PDB entry 9DUS | electron microscopy, 3.12 A resolution | chains A and C of the 5 polymer chains in the assembly

# Chain A
Protein: RNA-directed RNA polymerase L
Source organism: Measles virus strain Edmonston-B
Notes: EC 2.7.7.48, 3.6.1.-, 2.7.7.88, 2.1.1.-
Reference sequence: Q83626 (Q83626_9MONO); numbering as in UniProt (aligned over 1-2183)
Amino-acid sequence (2183 residues; row label = number of the first residue in the row):
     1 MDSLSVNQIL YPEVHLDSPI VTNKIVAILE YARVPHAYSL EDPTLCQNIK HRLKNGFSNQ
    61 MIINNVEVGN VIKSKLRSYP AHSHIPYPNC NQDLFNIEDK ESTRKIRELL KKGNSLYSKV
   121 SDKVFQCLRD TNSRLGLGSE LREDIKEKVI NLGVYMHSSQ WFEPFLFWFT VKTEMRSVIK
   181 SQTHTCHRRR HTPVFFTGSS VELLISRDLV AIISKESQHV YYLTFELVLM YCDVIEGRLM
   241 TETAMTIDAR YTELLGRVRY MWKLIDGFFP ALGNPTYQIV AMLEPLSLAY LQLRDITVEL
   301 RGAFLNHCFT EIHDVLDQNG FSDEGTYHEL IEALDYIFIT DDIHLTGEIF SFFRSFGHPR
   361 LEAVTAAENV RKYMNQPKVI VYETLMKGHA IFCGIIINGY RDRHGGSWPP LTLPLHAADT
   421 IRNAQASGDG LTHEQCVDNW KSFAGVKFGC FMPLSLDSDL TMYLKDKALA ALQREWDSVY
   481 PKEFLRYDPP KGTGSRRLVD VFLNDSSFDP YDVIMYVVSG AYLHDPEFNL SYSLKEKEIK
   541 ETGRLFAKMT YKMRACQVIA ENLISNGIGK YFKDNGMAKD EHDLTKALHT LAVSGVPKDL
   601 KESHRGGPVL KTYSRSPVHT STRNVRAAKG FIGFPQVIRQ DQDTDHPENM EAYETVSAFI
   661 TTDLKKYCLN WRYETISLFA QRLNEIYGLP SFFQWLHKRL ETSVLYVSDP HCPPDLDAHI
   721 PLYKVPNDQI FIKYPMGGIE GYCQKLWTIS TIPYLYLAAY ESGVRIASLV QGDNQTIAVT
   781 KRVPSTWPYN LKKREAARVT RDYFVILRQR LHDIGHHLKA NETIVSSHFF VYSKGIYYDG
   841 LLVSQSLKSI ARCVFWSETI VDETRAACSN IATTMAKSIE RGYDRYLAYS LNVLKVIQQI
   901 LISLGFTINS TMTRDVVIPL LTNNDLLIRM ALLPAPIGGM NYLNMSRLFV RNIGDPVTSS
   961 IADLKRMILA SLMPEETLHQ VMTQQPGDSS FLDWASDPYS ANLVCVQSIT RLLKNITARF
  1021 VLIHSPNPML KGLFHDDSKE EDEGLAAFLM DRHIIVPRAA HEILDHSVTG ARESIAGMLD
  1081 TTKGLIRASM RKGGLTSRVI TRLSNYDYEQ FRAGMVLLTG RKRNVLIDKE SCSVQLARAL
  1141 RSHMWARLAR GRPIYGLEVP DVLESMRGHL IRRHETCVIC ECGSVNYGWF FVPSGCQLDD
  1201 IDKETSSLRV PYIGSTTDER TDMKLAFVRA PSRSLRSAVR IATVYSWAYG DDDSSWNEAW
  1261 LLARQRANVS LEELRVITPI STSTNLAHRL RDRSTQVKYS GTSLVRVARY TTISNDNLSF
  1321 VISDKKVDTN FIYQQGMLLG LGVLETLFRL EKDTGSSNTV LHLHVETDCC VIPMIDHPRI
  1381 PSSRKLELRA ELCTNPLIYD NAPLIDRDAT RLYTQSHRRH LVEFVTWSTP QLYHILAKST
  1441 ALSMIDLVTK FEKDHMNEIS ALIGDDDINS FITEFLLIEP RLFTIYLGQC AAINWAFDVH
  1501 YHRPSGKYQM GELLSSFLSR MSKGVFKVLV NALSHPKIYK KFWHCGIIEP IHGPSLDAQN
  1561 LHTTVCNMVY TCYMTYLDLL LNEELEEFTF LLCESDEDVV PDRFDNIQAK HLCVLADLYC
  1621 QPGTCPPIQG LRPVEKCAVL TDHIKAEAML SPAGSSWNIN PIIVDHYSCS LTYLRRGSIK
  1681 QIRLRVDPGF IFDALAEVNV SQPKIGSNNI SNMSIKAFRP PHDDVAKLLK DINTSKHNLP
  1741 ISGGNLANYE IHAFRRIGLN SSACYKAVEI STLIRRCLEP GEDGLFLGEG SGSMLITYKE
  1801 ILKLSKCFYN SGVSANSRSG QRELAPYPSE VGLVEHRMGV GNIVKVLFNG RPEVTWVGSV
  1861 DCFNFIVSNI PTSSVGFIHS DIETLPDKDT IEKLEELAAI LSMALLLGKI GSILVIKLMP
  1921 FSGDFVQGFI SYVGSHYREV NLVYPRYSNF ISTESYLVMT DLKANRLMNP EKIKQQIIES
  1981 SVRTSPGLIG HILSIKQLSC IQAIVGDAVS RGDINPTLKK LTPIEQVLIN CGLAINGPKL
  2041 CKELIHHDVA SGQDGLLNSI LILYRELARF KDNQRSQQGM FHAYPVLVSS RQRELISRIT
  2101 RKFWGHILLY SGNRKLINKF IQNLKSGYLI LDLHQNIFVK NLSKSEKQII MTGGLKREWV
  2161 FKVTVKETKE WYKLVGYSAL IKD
Disordered / not traced: 1-6, 184-188, 575-651, 1202-1230, 1280-1301, 1320-1328, 1367-1376, 1412-2183

# Chain C
Protein: Phosphoprotein
Source organism: Measles virus strain Edmonston-B
Reference sequence: Q83623 (PHOSP_MEASF); residues 1-507 here = UniProt positions 1-507
Amino-acid sequence (509 residues; row label = number of the first residue in the row):
     1 MAEEQARHVK NGLECIRALK AEPIGSLAIE EAMAAWSEIS DNPGQERATC REEKAGSSGL
    61 SKPCLSAIGS TEGGAPRIRG QGPGESDDDA ETLGIPPRNL QASSTGLQCH YVYDHSGEAV
   121 KGIQDADSIM VQSGLDGDST LSGGDNESEN SDVDIGEPDT EGYAITDRGS APISMGFRAS
   181 DVETAEGGEI HELLRLQSRG NNFPKLGKTL NVPPPPDPGR ASTSGTPIKK GTDARLASFG
   241 TEIASSLTGG ATQCARKSPS EPSGPGAPAG NVPECVSNAA LIQEWTPESG TTISPRSQNN
   301 EEGGDHYDDE LFSDVQDIKT ALAKIHEDNQ KIISKLESLL LLKGEVESIK KQINRQNISI
   361 STLEGHLSSI MIAIPGLGKD PNDPTADVEI NPDLKPIIGR DSGRALAEVL KKPVASRQLQ
   421 GMTNGRTSSR GQLLKEFQLK PIGKKMSSAV GFVPDTGPAS RSVIRSIIKS SRLEEDRKRY
   481 LMTLLDDIKG ANDLAKFHQM LMKIIMKSG
Disordered / not traced: 1-322, 376-428, 508-509
Construct notes: expression tag (508-509)
UniProt features mapped onto this chain:
  - region (Interaction with the L polymerase): Ser361 to Leu377, Pro396 to Leu410
  - binding site (Ca(2+)): Asp314
  - modified residue (Phosphoserine): Ser86, Ser151

# How chain A and chain C interact
Pairs across the interface - 45 pairs, chain A then chain C:
  Leu293(A) - Ile467(C)  hydrophobic
  Thr297(A) - Met502(C)
  Val298(A) - Met502(C)
  Val298(A) - Met506(C)  hydrophobic
  Glu299(A) - Gly451(C)
  Glu299(A) - Phe452(C)  hydrogen bond (backbone-backbone)
  Leu300(A) - Ala449(C)
  Leu300(A) - Val450(C)
  Arg301(A) - Met502(C)
  Arg301(A) - Ile505(C)
  Gly302(A) - Phe452(C)
  Gly302(A) - Val463(C)
  Ala303(A) - Ser448(C)
  Ala303(A) - Phe452(C)
  Leu305(A) - Ser466(C)
  Asn306(A) - Ser447(C)
  Asn306(A) - Phe452(C)
  Asn306(A) - Ala459(C)
  Asn306(A) - Val463(C)
  Phe309(A) - Ser462(C)
  Phe309(A) - Ser466(C)
  Thr310(A) - Ala459(C)
  Tyr327(A) - Ala459(C)
  Tyr327(A) - Ser462(C)
  His328(A) - Arg465(C)
  Ile331(A) - Ser462(C)
  Asp335(A) - Ser466(C)  hydrogen bond
  Asp335(A) - Lys469(C)  salt bridge
  Pro377(A) - Phe437(C)
  Arg794(A) - Met506(C)  hydrogen bond
  Arg801(A) - Val450(C)  hydrogen bond (side chain-backbone)
  Phe804(A) - Ala449(C)  hydrophobic
  Phe804(A) - Val450(C)  hydrophobic
  Val805(A) - Val450(C)  hydrophobic
  Arg808(A) - Leu439(C)  hydrogen bond (side chain-backbone)
  Arg808(A) - Lys440(C)
  Gln809(A) - Leu439(C)
  His812(A) - Phe437(C)  hydrogen bond (side chain-backbone)
  His812(A) - Gln438(C)
  His812(A) - Leu439(C)  hydrogen bond (side chain-backbone)
  Ala820(A) - Ser448(C)
  Ala820(A) - Ala449(C)
  Asn821(A) - Ser447(C)
  Thr823(A) - Ala449(C)
  Val825(A) - Ala449(C)
Other interface residues (no listed pair), chain A (33 interface residues in all): Tyr290, Ile296, His313, Ile339, Lys378
Other interface residues (no listed pair), chain C (26 interface residues in all): Pro441, Ile442, Asp455, Pro458, Ser460, Ser470

# Overview
33 residues of chain A face 26 of chain C across their interface, with 7 hydrogen bonds and 1 salt bridge.
Polar pairs include Asp335(A)-Lys469(C), Asp335(A)-Ser466(C) and Arg794(A)-Met506(C). Curated annotation
(UniProt) lists Ca2+-binding residue Asp314(C) on chain C.
Here chain A is RNA-directed RNA polymerase L and chain C is Phosphoprotein, both from Measles virus strain
Edmonston-B. Entry 9DUS (Cryo-EM structure of the Measles Virus polymerase (L) protein in complex with the
tetrameric phosphoprotein (P)) was determined by electron microscopy, deposited together with 9DUT.
